Entry 9GS3 (electron microscopy, 3.15 A resolution); this record covers chains B and A.

== Chain B ==
Name: SLC35B1-E33A inward facing conformation
Source organism: Homo sapiens
Chain sequence (329 residues; numbered 1 to 329; the number before each row is that of its first residue):
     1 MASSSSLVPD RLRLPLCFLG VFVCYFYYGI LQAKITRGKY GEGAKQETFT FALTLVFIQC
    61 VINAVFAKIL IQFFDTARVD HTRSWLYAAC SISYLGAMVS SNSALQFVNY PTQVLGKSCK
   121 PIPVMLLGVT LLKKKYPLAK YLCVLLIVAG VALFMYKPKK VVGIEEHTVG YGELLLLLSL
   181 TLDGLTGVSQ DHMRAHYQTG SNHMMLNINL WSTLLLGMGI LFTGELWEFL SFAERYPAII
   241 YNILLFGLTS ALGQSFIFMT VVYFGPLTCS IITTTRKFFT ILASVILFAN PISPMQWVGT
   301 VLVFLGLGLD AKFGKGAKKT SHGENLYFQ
Disordered / not traced: 1-11, 158-167, 315-329
Small-molecule neighbours: ADP (adenosine-5'-diphosphate): Tyr-25, Arg-194, Gln-254, Ile-257, Pro-266, Cys-269, Ser-270, Thr-273, Arg-276
What the authors report for this chain:
  - binding site for ADP: Tyr-25, Arg-194, Gln-254, Arg-276

== Chain A ==
Name: Maltodextrin-binding protein
Source organism: Mus musculus
UniProtKB: A0A4P1LXE0 (A0A4P1LXE0_SERSF); residues 114-482 here correspond to UniProt positions 2-370 (UniProt number = residue number - 112)
Chain sequence (612 residues; numbered 1 to 612; the number before each row is that of its first residue):
     1 DIVMTQSPAS LTVSLGQSVT ISCRASENVE YYGTSLMQWY QQKPGQPPKF LIYGASNIES
    61 GVPARFSGSG SGTDFSLNIH PVEEDDIAMY FCQQSRKVPY TFGSGTKLEI KGSGKIEEGK
   121 LVIWINGDKG YNGLAEVGKK FEKDTGIKVT VEHPDKLEEK FPQVAATGDG PDIIFWAHDR
   181 FGGYAQSGLL AEITPDKAFQ DKLYPFTWDA VRYNGKLIAY PIAVEALSLI YNKDLLPNPP
   241 KTWEEIPALD KELKAKGKSA LMFNLQEPYF TWPLIAADGG YAFKYENGKY DIKDVGVDNA
   301 GAKAGLTFLV DLIKNKHMNA DTDYSIAEAA FNKGETAMTI NGPWAWSNID TSKVNYGVTV
   361 LPTFKGQPSK PFVGVLSAGI NAASPNKELA KEFLENYLLT DEGLEAVNKD KPLGAVALKS
   421 YEEELVKDPR IAATMENAQK GEIMPNIPQM SAFWYAVRTA VINAASGRQT VDEALKDAQT
   481 NALGSGEVQL QESGPGLVKP SQSLSLTCSV TGYSITSDYY WNWIRQFPGN KLEWMAYIRY
   541 DGTSDYNPSL KNRISITRDT SKNQFFLKLN SVATEDTATY YCARAYYYDG INFDYWGQGT
   601 TLTVSSENLY FQ
Disordered / not traced: 114-484
Cystine bridges: Cys-23/Cys-92, Cys-508/Cys-582
Sequence notes: expression tag (1-113, 483-612); conflict Val-426 (Ala314 in A0A4P1LXE0)

== How chain B and chain A interact ==
Contacting residue pairs (21):
  Arg-78(B) with Tyr-31(A)
  Val-79(B) with Tyr-537(A); Arg-539(A); Asp-545(A)
  Asp-80(B) with Arg-539(A), hydrogen bond (backbone-side chain)
  His-81(B) with Tyr-520(A), hydrogen bond; Tyr-537(A); Arg-539(A); Tyr-587(A)
  Arg-83(B) with Asp-518(A), salt bridge; Tyr-540(A), hydrogen bond
  Asp-191(B) with Tyr-32(A), hydrogen bond
  Arg-194(B) with Tyr-32(A)
  Ala-195(B) with Thr-34(A)
  His-196(B) with Tyr-588(A); Asp-589(A), hydrogen bond (backbone-backbone)
  Tyr-197(B) with Tyr-587(A); Tyr-588(A)
  Gln-198(B) with Tyr-31(A); Leu-36(A); Tyr-587(A)
Other interface residues (no listed pair), chain B (12 interface residues in all): Thr-199
Other interface residues (no listed pair), chain A (14 interface residues in all): Tyr-100

== In short ==
12 residues of chain B and 14 residues of chain A are in contact; the contacts include 5 hydrogen bonds and 1
salt bridge. Among the polar pairs are Arg-83(B)/Asp-518(A), Asp-80(B)/Arg-539(A) and His-81(B)/Tyr-520(A).
Chain B binds ADP. The paper reports a binding site for ADP at Tyr-25(B), Arg-194(B) and Gln-254(B) among
others.
Here chain B is SLC35B1-E33A inward facing conformation (Homo sapiens) and chain A is Maltodextrin-binding
protein (Mus musculus). Entry 9GS3 (Cryo-EM structure of human SLC35B1-E33A variant with ADP in inward facing
conformation) was determined by electron microscopy together with 9GRY, 9GS5, 9GS7, 9GSL and 9I20 from the
same study.
